6ZWM - chains C and G of the 8 polymer chains in the assembly; structure by electron microscopy, 3.20 A resolution.

== Chain C ==
Protein: Target of rapamycin complex subunit LST8
From: Homo sapiens
Reference sequence: Q9BVC4 (LST8_HUMAN); residue numbers follow UniProt; this construct covers 1-326
Chain sequence (326 residues; row label = number of the first residue in the row):
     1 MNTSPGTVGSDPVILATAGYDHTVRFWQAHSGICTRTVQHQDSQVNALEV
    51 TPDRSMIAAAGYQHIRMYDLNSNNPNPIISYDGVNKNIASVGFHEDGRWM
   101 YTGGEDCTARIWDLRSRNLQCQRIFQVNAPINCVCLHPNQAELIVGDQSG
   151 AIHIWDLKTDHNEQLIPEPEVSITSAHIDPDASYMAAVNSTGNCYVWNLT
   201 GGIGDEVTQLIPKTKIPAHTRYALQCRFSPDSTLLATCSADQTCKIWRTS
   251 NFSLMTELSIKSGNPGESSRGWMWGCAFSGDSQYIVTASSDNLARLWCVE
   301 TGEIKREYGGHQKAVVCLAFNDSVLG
Disordered / not traced: 1-7
What the authors report for this chain:
  - post-translational modification sites: Lys-305, Lys-313 (citing earlier work)

== Chain G ==
Protein: Target of rapamycin complex 2 subunit MAPKAP1
From: Homo sapiens
Reference sequence: Q9BPZ7 (SIN1_HUMAN); residues 1-522 here = UniProt positions 1-522
Chain sequence (522 residues; each row starts with the number of its first residue):
     1 MAFLDNPTIILAHIRQSHVTSDDTGMCEMVLIDHDVDLEKIHPPSMPGDS
    51 GSEIQGSNGETQGYVYAQSVDITSSWDFGIRRRSNTAQRLERLRKERQNQ
   101 IKCKNIQWKERNSKQSAQELKSLFEKKSLKEKPPISGKQSILSVRLEQCP
   151 LQLNNPFNEYSKFDGKGHVGTTATKKIDVYLPLHSSQDRLLPMTVVTMAS
   201 ARVQDLIGLICWQYTSEGREPKLNDNVSAYCLHIAEDDGEVDTDFPPLDS
   251 NEPIHKFGFSTLALVEKYSSPGLTSKESLFVRINAAHGFSLIQVDNTKVT
   301 MKEILLKAVKRRKGSQKVSGPQYRLEKQSEPNVAVDLDSTLESQSAWEFC
   351 LVRENSSRADGVFEEDSQIDIATVQDMLSSHHYKSFKVSMIHRLRFTTDV
   401 QLGISGDKVEIDPVTNQKASTKFWIKQKPISIDSDLLCACDLAEEKSPSH
   451 AIFKLTYLSNHDYKHLYFESDAATVNEIVLKVNYILESRASTARADYFAQ
   501 KQRKLNRRTSFSFQKEKKSGQQ
Disordered / not traced: 1, 37-83, 147-522
Covalent attachments: acetyl group (ACE) linked to Ala-2
UniProt features mapped onto this chain:
  - binding site (a 1,2-diacyl-sn-glycero-3-phospho-(1D-myo-inositol-3,4,5-trisphosphate)): Arg-393, Lys-428, Lys-464
  - modified residue: Ala-2 (N-acetylalanine), Thr-86 (Phosphothreonine), Ser-128 (Phosphoserine), Ser-186 (Phosphoserine), Ser-315 (Phosphoserine), Ser-356 (Phosphoserine), Thr-398 (Phosphothreonine), Ser-510 (Phosphoserine)
  - natural variant: Arg-81 (R81T: In ovarian cancer)
  - mutagenesis: Arg-83 (R83A: Specifically abolishes ability of the mTORC2 complex to catalyze phosphorylation of SGK1, without affecting AKT1), Glu-236 to Asp-244 (Decreased ability of the mTORC2 complex to catalyze phosphorylation of AKT1), His-287 (H287A: Does not affect interaction with KRAS), Leu-291 (L291D: Decreased interaction with KRAS), Arg-311 (R311E: Does not affect interaction with KRAS), Arg-312 (R312E: Decreased interaction with KRAS)
What the authors report for this chain:
  - post-translational modification sites: Ala-2
  - post-translational modification sites: Thr-86 (citing earlier work)

== How chain C and chain G interact ==
Contacting residue pairs - 39 pairs, chain C then chain G:
  Ala-29(C) / Arg-145(G)
  His-30(C) / Arg-145(G)
  Pro-77(C) / Cys-103(G)  hydrogen bond (backbone-side chain)
  Ile-78(C) / Cys-103(G)
  Ile-78(C) / Lys-104(G)  hydrogen bond (backbone-backbone)
  Ile-79(C) / Lys-104(G)
  Ser-80(C) / Lys-104(G)  hydrogen bond (backbone-backbone)
  Ser-80(C) / Asn-105(G)
  Ser-80(C) / Ile-106(G)  hydrogen bond (backbone-backbone)
  Tyr-81(C) / Ile-106(G)
  Asp-82(C) / Ile-106(G)  hydrogen bond (backbone-backbone)
  Asp-82(C) / Gln-107(G)
  Asp-82(C) / Trp-108(G)
  Trp-99(C) / Phe-124(G)
  Arg-110(C) / Trp-108(G)
  Ile-111(C) / Trp-108(G)
  Trp-112(C) / Gln-107(G)
  Trp-112(C) / Trp-108(G)  hydrophobic
  Gln-120(C) / Asn-112(G)
  Gln-120(C) / Ser-113(G)
  Cys-121(C) / Phe-124(G)  hydrophobic
  Gln-122(C) / Trp-108(G)
  Gln-122(C) / Lys-109(G)  hydrogen bond (side chain-backbone)
  Gln-122(C) / Asn-112(G)
  Arg-123(C) / Leu-120(G)
  Arg-123(C) / Phe-124(G)
  Ile-124(C) / Trp-108(G)  hydrophobic
  Asn-139(C) / Lys-127(G)
  Asn-139(C) / Ser-128(G)  hydrogen bond (backbone-backbone)
  Asn-139(C) / Leu-129(G)
  Lys-158(C) / Lys-121(G)
  Lys-158(C) / Glu-125(G)
  Ile-203(C) / Leu-129(G)  hydrophobic
  Asp-281(C) / Gln-139(G)
  Asp-281(C) / Leu-142(G)
  Arg-306(C) / Arg-145(G)  hydrogen bond (side chain-backbone)
  Leu-325(C) / Ser-140(G)
  Gly-326(C) / Gly-137(G)
  Gly-326(C) / Gln-139(G)
Also at the interface, not in a pair above, chain C (32 interface residues in all): Val-13, Gly-83, Pro-138, Gln-140, Ala-141, Leu-157, Glu-206, Tyr-284
Also at the interface, not in a pair above, chain G (26 interface residues in all): Leu-123, Ser-136, Lys-138, Ile-141, Leu-146

== Summary ==
32 residues of chain C face 26 of chain G across their interface, with 8 hydrogen bonds. Among the polar pairs
are Pro-77(C)/Cys-103(G), Gln-122(C)/Lys-109(G) and Arg-306(C)/Arg-145(G). Covalently linked acetyl group: at
Ala-2(G). From the paper: modification sites Lys-305(C), Lys-313(C) and Ala-2(G) among others.
Chain C is Target of rapamycin complex subunit LST8 and chain G is Target of rapamycin complex 2 subunit
MAPKAP1, both from Homo sapiens; the structure, cryo-EM structure of human mTOR complex 2, overall refinement,
was determined by electron microscopy together with 6ZWO from the same study.
